5ZWO - chains E and F of the 60 polymer chains in the assembly; structure by electron microscopy, 3.90 A resolution.

== Chain E ==
Molecule: Spliceosomal protein DIB1
Source organism: Saccharomyces cerevisiae S288c
Reference sequence: Q06819 (DIB1_YEAST); residue numbers follow UniProt; this construct covers 1-143
Sequence (143 residues; row label = number of the first residue in the row):
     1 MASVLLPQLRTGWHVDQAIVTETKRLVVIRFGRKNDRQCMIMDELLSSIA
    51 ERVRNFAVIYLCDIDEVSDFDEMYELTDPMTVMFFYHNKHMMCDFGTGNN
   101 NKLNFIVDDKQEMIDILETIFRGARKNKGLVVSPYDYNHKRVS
Not modelled in the structure: 1-2, 141-143
Swiss-Prot annotation at these positions:
  - modified residue: Ala-2 (N-acetylalanine)

== Chain F ==
Molecule: U6 snRNA
Source organism: Saccharomyces cerevisiae S288c
Sequence (112 nucleotides; row label = number of the first residue in the row):
     1 GUUCGCGAAAUUUUACUUCGUGGACAUUUGGUCAAUUUGAAACAAUACAG
    51 AGAUGAUCAGCAGUUCCCCUGCAUAAGGAUGAACCGUUUUACAAAGAGAU
   101 UUAUUUCGUUUU
Not modelled in the structure: 52-55, 88-91, 103-107

== Interface between chain E and chain F ==
Contacting residue pairs (12):
  Met-92(E) / U32(F)  base contact
  Gly-96(E) / G30(F)  hydrogen bond to the sugar
  Gly-96(E) / G31(F)  phosphate contact
  Thr-97(E) / G30(F)  sugar contact
  Gly-98(E) / G30(F)  phosphate contact
  Gly-98(E) / U32(F)  base contact
  Asn-99(E) / U32(F)  base contact
  Asn-100(E) / U32(F)  hydrogen bond to the base
  Lys-128(E) / A34(F)  sugar contact
  Gly-129(E) / A34(F)  hydrogen bond to the sugar
  Leu-130(E) / C33(F)  sugar contact
  Asn-138(E) / G30(F)  sugar contact
Also at the interface, not in a pair above, chain E (12 interface residues in all): Asn-101, Asn-127
Also at the interface, not in a pair above, chain F (6 interface residues in all): A35

== In short ==
Chain E and chain F form an interface of 12 and 6 residues respectively, with 3 hydrogen bonds. Polar contacts
include Asn-100(E)/U32(F), Gly-96(E)/G30(F) and Gly-129(E)/A34(F).
Here chain E is Spliceosomal protein DIB1 and chain F is U6 snRNA, both from Saccharomyces cerevisiae S288c.
Entry 5ZWO (Cryo-EM structure of the yeast B complex at average resolution of 3.9 angstrom) was determined by
electron microscopy together with 5ZWM and 5ZWN from the same study.
